Entry 3QEQ (X-ray diffraction, 2.59 A resolution); this record covers chains D and E of the 5 polymer chains in the assembly.

[Chain D]
Protein: DMF4 alpha chain
From: Homo sapiens
Amino-acid sequence (194 residues; row label = number of the first residue in the row):
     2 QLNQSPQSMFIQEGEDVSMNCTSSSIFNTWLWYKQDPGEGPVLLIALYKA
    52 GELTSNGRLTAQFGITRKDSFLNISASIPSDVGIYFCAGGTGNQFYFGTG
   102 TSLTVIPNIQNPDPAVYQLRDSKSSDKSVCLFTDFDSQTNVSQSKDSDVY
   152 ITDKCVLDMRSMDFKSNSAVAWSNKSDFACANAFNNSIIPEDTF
Disulfides: Cys22-Cys88, Cys131-Cys181

[Chain E]
Protein: DMF4 beta chain
From: Homo sapiens
Amino-acid sequence (243 residues; numbered 1 to 243; the number before each row is that of its first residue):
     1 DAGITQSPRHKVTETGTPVTLRCHQTENHRYMYWYRQDPGHGLRLIHYSY
    51 GVKDTDKGEVSDGYSVSRSKTEDFLLTLESATSSQTSVYFCAISEVGVGQ
   101 PQHFGDGTRLSILEDLNKVFPPEVAVFEPSEAEISHTQKATLVCLATGFY
   151 PDHVELSWWVNGKEVHSGVCTDPQPLKEQPALNDSRYALSSRLRVSATFW
   201 QDPRNHFRCQVQFYGLSENDEWTQDRAKPVTQIVSAEAWGRAD
Disulfides: Cys23-Cys91, Cys144-Cys209

[Chain D / chain E interface]
Residue-residue contacts (92):
  Leu32(D) - Pro101(E)  hydrophobic
  Tyr34(D) - Gln102(E)  hydrogen bond (side chain-backbone)
  Tyr34(D) - Phe104(E)  hydrophobic
  Gln36(D) - Gln37(E)  hydrogen bond
  Gln36(D) - Phe90(E)
  Gly39(D) - Arg9(E)  hydrogen bond (backbone-side chain)
  Gly39(D) - Asp106(E)
  Glu40(D) - Asp106(E)
  Gly41(D) - Phe90(E)
  Gly41(D) - Gly105(E)
  Gly41(D) - Asp106(E)
  Pro42(D) - Phe104(E)
  Leu44(D) - Pro101(E)  hydrophobic
  Leu44(D) - His103(E)
  Tyr49(D) - Pro101(E)
  Phe87(D) - Gln37(E)
  Asn94(D) - Tyr50(E)  hydrogen bond
  Asn94(D) - Val98(E)
  Asn94(D) - Gly99(E)  hydrogen bond (side chain-backbone)
  Gln95(D) - Leu45(E)
  Gln95(D) - Tyr48(E)
  Phe96(D) - Gly99(E)
  Phe96(D) - Gln100(E)
  Phe96(D) - Gln102(E)
  Phe98(D) - Tyr35(E)
  Phe98(D) - Leu43(E)  hydrophobic
  Phe98(D) - Phe104(E)  hydrophobic
  Gly99(D) - Gly42(E)
  Thr100(D) - Gly40(E)
  Thr100(D) - His41(E)
  Thr100(D) - Gly42(E)
  Asp114(D) - His136(E)  salt bridge
  Tyr118(D) - Ser130(E)
  Tyr118(D) - Ala132(E)
  Tyr118(D) - Glu133(E)
  Tyr118(D) - His136(E)
  Tyr118(D) - Thr137(E)
  Gln119(D) - Ser130(E)
  Leu120(D) - Phe127(E)
  Leu120(D) - Glu128(E)
  Leu120(D) - Ser130(E)
  Leu120(D) - Thr141(E)
  Leu120(D) - Val143(E)  hydrophobic
  Arg121(D) - Phe127(E)
  Arg121(D) - Glu128(E)  hydrogen bond (backbone-backbone)
  Asp122(D) - Val126(E)
  Asp122(D) - Phe127(E)
  Ser123(D) - Val126(E)  hydrogen bond (backbone-backbone)
  Ser123(D) - Glu128(E)
  Ser123(D) - Glu237(E)  hydrogen bond (side chain-backbone)
  Ser123(D) - Ala238(E)
  Lys124(D) - Glu237(E)  salt bridge
  Lys128(D) - Phe127(E)
  Ser129(D) - Phe127(E)
  Val130(D) - Phe127(E)  hydrophobic
  Val130(D) - Val143(E)  hydrophobic
  Val130(D) - Leu145(E)  hydrophobic
  Leu132(D) - Thr141(E)
  Thr134(D) - Arg194(E)
  Asp135(D) - Thr137(E)
  Asp135(D) - Arg194(E)  salt bridge
  Tyr151(D) - Leu176(E)  hydrophobic
  Tyr151(D) - Glu178(E)
  Ile152(D) - Leu176(E)
  Thr153(D) - Asp172(E)
  Thr153(D) - Ser190(E)
  Thr153(D) - Arg192(E)  hydrogen bond
  Asp154(D) - Arg192(E)
  Cys156(D) - Cys170(E)  disulfide
  Cys156(D) - Thr171(E)
  Val157(D) - Cys170(E)
  Leu158(D) - Gly168(E)
  Leu158(D) - Val169(E)
  Leu158(D) - Cys170(E)
  Leu158(D) - Arg192(E)
  Leu158(D) - Arg194(E)
  Asp159(D) - Ser167(E)
  Asp159(D) - Gly168(E)  hydrogen bond (backbone-backbone)
  Met160(D) - Lys139(E)
  Met160(D) - Ser167(E)
  Met160(D) - Arg194(E)
  Met160(D) - Val195(E)
  Arg161(D) - Ser167(E)  hydrogen bond (backbone-side chain)
  Phe165(D) - Lys139(E)
  Phe165(D) - Arg194(E)
  Ser167(D) - Arg194(E)  hydrogen bond
  Ser169(D) - Arg192(E)  hydrogen bond
  Ala170(D) - Arg192(E)
  Val171(D) - Arg192(E)
  Trp173(D) - Leu145(E)  hydrophobic
  Trp173(D) - Ala188(E)  hydrophobic
  Thr194(D) - His136(E)
Interface residues without a listed pair, chain D (50 interface residues in all): Gln144, Ser162, Met163
Interface residues without a listed pair, chain E (54 interface residues in all): Tyr31, Pro39, Ala125, Pro129, Thr147, Ser196, Trp239
Disulfides between the chains: Cys156(D)-Cys170(E)

[Summary]
50 residues of chain D face 54 of chain E across their interface; the contacts include 1 disulfide bond, 13
hydrogen bonds and 3 salt bridges. Among the polar pairs are Asp114(D)-His136(E), Lys124(D)-Glu237(E) and
Asp135(D)-Arg194(E).
Here chain D is DMF4 alpha chain and chain E is DMF4 beta chain, both from Homo sapiens. Entry 3QEQ (The
complex between TCR DMF4 and human Class I MHC HLA-A2 with the bound MART-1(27-35) nonameric ...) was
determined by X-ray diffraction, deposited together with 3QDM and 3QEU.
